Entry 2PVW (X-ray diffraction, 1.71 A resolution); this record covers chain A.

# Chain A
Molecule: Glutamate carboxypeptidase 2
Source organism: Homo sapiens
Notes: EC 3.4.17.21; fragment: extracellular domain
UniProt: Q04609 (FOLH1_HUMAN); residues 44-750 here = UniProt positions 44-750
Sequence (709 residues; each row starts with the number of its first residue):
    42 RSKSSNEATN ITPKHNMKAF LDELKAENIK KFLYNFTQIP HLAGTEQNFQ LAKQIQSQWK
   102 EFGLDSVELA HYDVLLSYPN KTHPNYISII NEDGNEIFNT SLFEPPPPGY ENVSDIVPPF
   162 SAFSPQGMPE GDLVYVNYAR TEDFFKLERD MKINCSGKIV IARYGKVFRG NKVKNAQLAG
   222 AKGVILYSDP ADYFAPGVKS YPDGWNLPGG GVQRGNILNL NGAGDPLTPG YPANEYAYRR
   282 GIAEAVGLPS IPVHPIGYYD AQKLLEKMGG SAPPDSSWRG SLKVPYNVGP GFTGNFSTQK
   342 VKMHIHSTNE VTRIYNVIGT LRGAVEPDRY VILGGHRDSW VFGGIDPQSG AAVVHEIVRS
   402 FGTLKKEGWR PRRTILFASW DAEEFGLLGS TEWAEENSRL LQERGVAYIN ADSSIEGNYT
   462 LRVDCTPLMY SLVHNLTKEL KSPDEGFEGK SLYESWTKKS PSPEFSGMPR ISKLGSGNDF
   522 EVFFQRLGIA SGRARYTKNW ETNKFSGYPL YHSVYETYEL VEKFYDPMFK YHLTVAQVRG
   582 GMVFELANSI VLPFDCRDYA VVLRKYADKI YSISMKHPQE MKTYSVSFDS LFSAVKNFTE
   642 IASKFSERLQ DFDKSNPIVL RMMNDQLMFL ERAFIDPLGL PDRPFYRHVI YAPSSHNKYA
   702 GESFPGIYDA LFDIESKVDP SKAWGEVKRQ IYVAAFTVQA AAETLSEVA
Not modelled in the structure: 42-55, 541-543, 654-655
Construct notes: cloning artifact (42-43)
Covalently attached groups: N-acetylglucosamine (NAG) linked to Asn-76, Asn-121, Asn-140, Asn-195, Asn-459, Asn-476; glycan linked to Asn-638
Bound ions: Ca2+: Thr-269, Tyr-272, Glu-433, Glu-436; Zn2+ site 1: His-377, Asp-387, Asp-453 (together with (2S)-2-(phosphonomethyl)pentanedioic acid); Zn2+ site 2: Asp-387, Glu-425, His-553 (together with (2S)-2-(phosphonomethyl)pentanedioic acid)
Residues lining bound ligands: (2S)-2-(phosphonomethyl)pentanedioic acid (G88): Phe-209, Arg-210, Asn-257, His-377, Asp-387, Glu-424, Glu-425, Gly-427, Leu-428, Asp-453, Ser-517, Gly-518, Asn-519, Tyr-552, His-553, Lys-699, Tyr-700
Curated features (UniProtKB/Swiss-Prot):
  - active site: Glu-424 (Nucleophile), Ser-628 (Charge relay system), Asp-666 (Charge relay system), His-689 (Charge relay system)
  - binding site (substrate): Arg-210, Asn-257, Glu-424, Ser-517, Gly-518, Asn-519, Arg-534 to Arg-536, Tyr-552, His-553, Lys-699, Tyr-700
  - binding site (Ca(2+)): Thr-269, Tyr-272, Glu-433, Glu-436
  - binding site (Zn(2+)): His-377, Asp-387, Glu-425, Asp-453, His-553
  - glycosylation (N-linked (GlcNAc...) asparagine): Asn-51, Asn-76, Asn-121, Asn-140, Asn-153, Asn-195, Asn-336, Asn-459, Asn-476, Asn-638
  - natural variant: His-475 (H475Y: Correlates with lower folate and higher homocysteine levels)
  - mutagenesis: Asn-51 (N51A: Loss of glycosylation. Reduces enzyme activity), Asn-76 (N76A: Loss of glycosylation. Reduces enzyme activity), Asn-121 (N121A: Loss of glycosylation. Severely reduced enzyme activity), Asn-140 (N140A: Loss of glycosylation. Severely reduced enzyme activity), Asn-153 (N153A: Loss of glycosylation. Severely reduced enzyme activity), Asn-195 (N195A: Loss of glycosylation. Severely reduced enzyme activity), Asn-336 (N336A: Loss of glycosylation. Reduces enzyme activity), His-377 (H377A/G/Q: Complete loss of activity), Asp-379 (D379E/N: Complete loss of activity), Asp-387 (D387E/L: Complete loss of activity; D387N: No effect on enzyme activity), Pro-388 (P388A: No effect on enzyme activity), Glu-424 (E424A: Complete loss of activity; E424D: Reduces enzyme activity; E424Q: Reduces enzyme activity), 7 further mutagenesis entries in UniProt
What the authors report for this chain:
  - binding site for (2S)-2-(phosphonomethyl)pentanedioic acid: Arg-210, Asn-257, His-377, Glu-424, Asp-453, Asn-519, Tyr-552, His-553, Lys-699, Tyr-700

# In short
Chain A binds (2S)-2-(phosphonomethyl)pentanedioic acid. Covalently linked N-acetylglucosamine: at Asn-76,
Asn-121, Asn-140, Asn-195, Asn-459 and Asn-476 and 1 more. UniProt lists 4 active-site residues, 13
substrate-binding residues, 4 Ca2+-binding residues and 5 Zn2+-binding residues. The paper reports a binding
site for (2S)-2-(phosphonomethyl)pentanedioic acid at Arg-210, Asn-257 and His-377 among others.
Chain A is Glutamate carboxypeptidase 2 (Homo sapiens); the structure, A high resolution structure of human
glutamate carboxypeptidase II (GCPII) in complex with 2-(phosphonomethyl)pentanedioic acid (2-PMPA), was
determined by X-ray diffraction, deposited together with 2OR4 and 2PVV.
